PDB entry 4HEM | X-ray diffraction, 1.65 A resolution | chains A and B of the 6 polymer chains in the assembly

[Chain A (and B)]
Name: BPP
Source organism: Lactococcus phage TP901-1
Notes: chain B of this document is another copy of the same molecule, construct and numbering; everything in this record applies to it too
UniProtKB: Q9G096 (Q9G096_9CAUD); residue numbers follow UniProt; this construct covers 1-163
Chain sequence (163 residues; numbered 1 to 163; the number before each row is that of its first residue):
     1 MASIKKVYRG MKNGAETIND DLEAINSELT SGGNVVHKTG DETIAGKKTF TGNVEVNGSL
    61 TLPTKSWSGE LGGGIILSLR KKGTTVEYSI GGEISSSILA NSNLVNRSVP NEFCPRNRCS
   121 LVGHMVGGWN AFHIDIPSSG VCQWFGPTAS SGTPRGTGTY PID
Unresolved in the structure: 1-33

[Interface between chain A and chain B]
Contacting residue pairs - 88 pairs, chain A then chain B:
  Val35(A) with Val35(B), hydrophobic
  Val36(A) with Val35(B); Val36(B), hydrogen bond (backbone-backbone)
  His37(A) with Asn34(B); Val36(B); Ile44(B); Lys48(B), hydrogen bond (backbone-side chain)
  Lys38(A) with Asn34(B), hydrogen bond (backbone-backbone); Val35(B); Glu42(B), salt bridge; Thr43(B); Ile44(B); Ala45(B), hydrogen bond (backbone-backbone)
  Thr39(A) with Asn34(B), hydrogen bond; Ala45(B); Lys48(B), hydrogen bond (backbone-side chain)
  Gly40(A) with Ala45(B); Gly46(B); Lys48(B), hydrogen bond (backbone-side chain)
  Asp41(A) with Gly46(B); Lys47(B), hydrogen bond (side chain-backbone)
  Glu42(A) with Lys47(B), hydrogen bond (backbone-backbone); Lys48(B), salt bridge; Thr49(B), hydrogen bond (backbone-backbone)
  Thr43(A) with Thr49(B); Thr51(B)
  Ile44(A) with Thr49(B), hydrogen bond (backbone-backbone); Phe50(B); Thr51(B), hydrogen bond (backbone-backbone)
  Ala45(A) with Thr51(B)
  Gly46(A) with Gly52(B); Asn53(B)
  Lys47(A) with Asn53(B); Glu55(B), salt bridge
  Lys48(A) with Asn53(B), hydrogen bond (backbone-backbone); Val54(B); Glu55(B), hydrogen bond (backbone-backbone)
  Thr49(A) with Glu55(B)
  Phe50(A) with Phe50(B), hydrophobic; Val54(B), hydrophobic; Glu55(B), hydrogen bond (backbone-backbone); Val56(B); Asn57(B), hydrogen bond (backbone-backbone)
  Thr51(A) with Asn57(B)
  Gly52(A) with Val56(B); Gly58(B), hydrogen bond (backbone-backbone)
  Asn53(A) with Gly58(B); Ser59(B), hydrogen bond (side chain-backbone)
  Val54(A) with Ser59(B), hydrogen bond (backbone-backbone); Leu60(B); Thr61(B), hydrogen bond (backbone-backbone)
  Glu55(A) with Thr61(B)
  Val56(A) with Thr61(B), hydrogen bond (backbone-backbone); Leu62(B); Pro63(B)
  Asn57(A) with Pro63(B)
  Gly58(A) with Pro63(B)
  Leu60(A) with Leu60(B), hydrophobic; Leu62(B), hydrophobic
  Arg80(A) with Arg116(B); Pro161(B)
  Lys82(A) with Thr84(B), hydrogen bond
  Glu87(A) with Pro161(B)
  Val122(A) with Val122(B)
  His124(A) with Ala131(B), hydrogen bond (side chain-backbone); Phe132(B); His133(B), hydrogen bond (side chain-backbone); Phe145(B)
  Val126(A) with His133(B)
  Gly127(A) with Phe145(B), hydrogen bond (backbone-backbone); Pro147(B)
  Gly128(A) with Ala131(B); Gly146(B); Pro147(B)
  Trp129(A) with Met125(B), hydrophobic; Asn130(B); Ala131(B), hydrogen bond (backbone-backbone); Trp144(B), hydrophobic; Pro147(B)
  Ala131(A) with Ala131(B), hydrophobic
  Arg155(A) with Ser120(B); Val122(B); His133(B)
  Gly156(A) with Ser120(B); Val122(B)
  Thr157(A) with Cys119(B); Ser120(B), hydrogen bond (backbone-backbone)
  Thr159(A) with Thr159(B)
Interface residues without a listed pair, chain A (43 interface residues in all): Gly123, Met125, Asn130, Gly158
Interface residues without a listed pair, chain B (46 interface residues in all): Asn101, Arg118, Leu121, Trp129, Ala149

[In short]
Chain A and chain B form an interface of 43 and 46 residues respectively, with 27 hydrogen bonds and 3 salt
bridges. Polar pairs include Lys38(A)-Glu42(B), Glu42(A)-Lys48(B) and Lys47(A)-Glu55(B).
Both chains are BPP (Lactococcus phage TP901-1). Entry 4HEM (Llama vHH-02 binder of ORF49 (RBP) from
lactococcal phage TP901-1) was determined by X-ray diffraction together with 4IOS from the same study.
